Entry 1WS5 (X-ray diffraction, 1.90 A resolution); this record covers chains E and F of the 8 polymer chains in the assembly.

# Chain E
Protein: Agglutinin alpha chain
From: Artocarpus integer
Reference sequence: P18670 (LECA_ARTIN); residue numbers follow UniProt; this construct covers 1-133
Sequence (133 residues; row label = number of the first residue in the row):
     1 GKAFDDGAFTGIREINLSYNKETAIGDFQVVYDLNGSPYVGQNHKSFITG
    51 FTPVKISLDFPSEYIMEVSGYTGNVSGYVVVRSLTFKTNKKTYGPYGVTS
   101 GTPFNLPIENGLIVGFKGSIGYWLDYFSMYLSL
Small-molecule neighbours: methyl alpha-D-mannopyranoside (MMA): G1, F47, Y78, V80, G121, Y122, W123, D125
Curated features (UniProtKB/Swiss-Prot):
  - region: V68 to N89 (IgA-binding)
  - glycosylation (N-linked (GlcNAc...) asparagine): N43, N74
  - natural variant: K45 (K45L; K45T), M66 (M66D; M66V)

# Chain F
Protein: Agglutinin beta-3 chain
From: Artocarpus integer
Reference sequence: P18673 (LEC3_ARTIN); numbering as in UniProt (aligned over 1-20)
Sequence (20 residues; row label = number of the first residue in the row):
     1 DEQSGISQTVIVGPWGAKSA
Not modelled in the structure: 1-2
Differences from the reference sequence: conflict S19 (Val in P18673), A20 (Ser in P18673)

# How chain E and chain F interact
Residue-residue contacts (28; chain E residue first):
  A8(E) with T9(F)
  T72(E) with G16(F)
  V79(E) with G16(F); A17(F)
  V81(E) with W15(F)
  F104(E) with W15(F)
  L106(E) with V12(F), hydrophobic
  D125(E) with G16(F); A17(F), hydrogen bond (backbone-backbone)
  Y126(E) with P14(F), hydrophobic; W15(F); A17(F); S19(F)
  F127(E) with P14(F); W15(F), hydrogen bond (backbone-backbone)
  S128(E) with I11(F); V12(F); G13(F); P14(F)
  M129(E) with I11(F); V12(F), hydrogen bond (backbone-backbone); W15(F), hydrophobic
  Y130(E) with T9(F); V10(F); I11(F), hydrophobic
  L131(E) with T9(F); V10(F), hydrogen bond (backbone-backbone); V12(F), hydrophobic
Other interface residues (no listed pair), chain E (14 interface residues in all): K117

# Overview
14 residues of chain E face 10 of chain F across their interface, with 4 hydrogen bonds. The backbones
hydrogen-bond at D125(E)-A17(F), F127(E)-W15(F) and M129(E)-V12(F). Bound to chain E: methyl
alpha-D-mannopyranoside.
Chain E is Agglutinin alpha chain and chain F is Agglutinin beta-3 chain, both from Artocarpus integer; the
structure, Crystal structure of Jacalin-Me-alpha-Mannose complex: Promiscuity vs Specificity, was determined
by X-ray diffraction (same publication as 1WS4).
